Entry 9EA0 (electron microscopy, 2.00 A resolution); this record covers chains A and B of the 3 polymer chains in the assembly.

== Chain A (and B) ==
Protein: Spike glycoprotein
Source organism: Pipistrellus bat coronavirus HKU5
Notes: chain B of this document is another copy of the same molecule, construct and numbering; everything in this record applies to it too
Reference sequence: S4WWR5 (S4WWR5_BCHK5); residue numbers follow UniProt; this construct covers 22-1296
Amino-acid sequence (1365 residues; numbered -10 to 1354; the number before each row is that of its first residue; numbers below 1 keep their minus sign (Met-10 is residue -10)):
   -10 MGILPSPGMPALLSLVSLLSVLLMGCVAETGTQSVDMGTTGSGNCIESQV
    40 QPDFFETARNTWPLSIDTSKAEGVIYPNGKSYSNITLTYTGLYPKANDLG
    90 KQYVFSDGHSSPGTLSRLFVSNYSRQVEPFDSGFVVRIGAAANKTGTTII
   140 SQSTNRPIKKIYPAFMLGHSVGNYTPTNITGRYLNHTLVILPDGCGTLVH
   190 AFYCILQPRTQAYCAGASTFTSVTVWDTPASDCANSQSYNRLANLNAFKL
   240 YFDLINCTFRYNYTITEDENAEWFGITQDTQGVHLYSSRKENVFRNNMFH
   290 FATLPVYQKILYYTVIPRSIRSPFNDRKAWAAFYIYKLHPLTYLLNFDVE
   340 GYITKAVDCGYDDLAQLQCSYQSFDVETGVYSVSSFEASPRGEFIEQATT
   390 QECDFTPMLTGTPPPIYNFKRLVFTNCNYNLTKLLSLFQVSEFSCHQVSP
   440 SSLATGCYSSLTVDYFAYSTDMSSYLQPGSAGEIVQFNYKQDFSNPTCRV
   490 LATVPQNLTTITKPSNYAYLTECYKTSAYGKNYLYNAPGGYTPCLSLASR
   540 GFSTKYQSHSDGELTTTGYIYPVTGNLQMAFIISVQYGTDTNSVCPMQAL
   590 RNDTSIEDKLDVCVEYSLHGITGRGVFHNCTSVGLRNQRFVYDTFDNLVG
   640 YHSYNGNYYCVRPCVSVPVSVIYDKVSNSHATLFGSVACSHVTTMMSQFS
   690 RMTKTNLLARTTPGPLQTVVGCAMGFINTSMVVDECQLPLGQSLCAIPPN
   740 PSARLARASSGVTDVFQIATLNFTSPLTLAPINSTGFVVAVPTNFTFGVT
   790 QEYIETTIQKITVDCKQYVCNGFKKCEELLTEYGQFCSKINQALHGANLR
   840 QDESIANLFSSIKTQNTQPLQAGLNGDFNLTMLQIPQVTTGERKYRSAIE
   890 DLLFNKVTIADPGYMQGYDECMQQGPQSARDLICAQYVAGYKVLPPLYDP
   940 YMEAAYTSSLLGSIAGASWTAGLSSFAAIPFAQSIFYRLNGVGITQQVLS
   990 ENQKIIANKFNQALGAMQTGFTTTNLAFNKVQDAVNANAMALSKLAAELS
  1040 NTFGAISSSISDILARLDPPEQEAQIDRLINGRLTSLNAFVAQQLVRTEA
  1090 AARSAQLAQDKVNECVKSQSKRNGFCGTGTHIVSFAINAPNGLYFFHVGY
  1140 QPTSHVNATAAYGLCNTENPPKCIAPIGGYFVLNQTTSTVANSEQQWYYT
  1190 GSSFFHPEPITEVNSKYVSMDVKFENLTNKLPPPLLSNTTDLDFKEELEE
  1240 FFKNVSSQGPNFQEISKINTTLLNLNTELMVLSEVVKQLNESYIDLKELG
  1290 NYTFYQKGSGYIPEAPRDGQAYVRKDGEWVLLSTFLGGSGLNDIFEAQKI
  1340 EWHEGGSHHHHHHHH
Unresolved in the structure: -10 to 22, 622-623, 741-753, 1177-1181, 1228-1354
Sequence notes: initiating methionine (-10); expression tag (-9 to 21, 1297-1354); conflict Pro1058 (Thr in S4WWR5), Pro1059 (Val in S4WWR5)
Disulfides: Cys34-Cys203, Cys184-Cys222, Cys193-Cys246, Cys348-Cys358, Cys392-Cys416, Cys434-Cys487, Cys446-Cys584, Cys512-Cys533, Cys602-Cys653, Cys619-Cys649, Cys678-Cys711, Cys725-Cys734, Cys804-Cys826, Cys809-Cys815, Cys910-Cys923, Cys1104-Cys1115, Cys1154-Cys1162
Glycans and other covalent adducts: N-acetylglucosamine (NAG) linked to Asn73, Asn111, Asn162, Asn167, Asn174, Asn245, Asn419, Asn591, Asn717, Asn783, Asn868, Asn1146, Asn1173, Asn1215; glycan linked to Asn132, Asn251, Asn761
Bound ions: Zn2+ site 1: His273, His289, Thr292; Zn2+ site 2: His617, His680
Residues lining bound ligands:
  - linoleic acid (EIC), molecule 1: Phe394, Met397, Leu420, Leu423, Leu424, Phe427, Val429, Phe432, Pro439, Leu442, Leu450, Val452, Val489, Ala491, Phe570, Ile572
  - linoleic acid (EIC), molecule 2: Tyr464, Ser469, Ala470, Gly471
  - folic acid (FOL): Trp51, Leu53, Ala130, Lys133, Thr134, Gly135, Thr136, Ile138, Ile147, Ala318, Trp319, Ala320, Ala321

== Chain A / chain B interface ==
Residue-residue contacts (155; chain A residue first):
  Ser359(A) with Ser827(B); Asn830(B)
  Tyr360(A) with Asn830(B); Gln831(B)
  Gln361(A) with Gln824(B), hydrogen bond; Ser827(B)
  Val369(A) with His834(B), hydrogen bond (backbone-side chain)
  Tyr370(A) with His834(B)
  Ser371(A) with Thr801(B)
  Ser373(A) with Asp803(B), hydrogen bond
  Ser374(A) with Lys805(B), hydrogen bond (backbone-side chain)
  Phe375(A) with Lys805(B)
  Ala377(A) with Lys813(B)
  Arg410(A) with Thr269(B), hydrogen bond (side chain-backbone); Tyr296(B)
  Val412(A) with Gln270(B); Tyr296(B)
  Gln436(A) with Ile1045(B)
  Val437(A) with Arg1055(B); Leu1056(B)
  Ser438(A) with Arg1055(B), hydrogen bond (side chain-backbone); Asp1057(B), hydrogen bond
  Ser440(A) with Asp1057(B), hydrogen bond
  Ser441(A) with Ala1054(B); Arg1055(B), hydrogen bond (side chain-backbone)
  Thr451(A) with Gln270(B), hydrogen bond
  Ser463(A) with Val429(B), hydrogen bond (side chain-backbone); Ser430(B); Phe432(B)
  Tyr464(A) with Phe427(B); Val429(B), hydrogen bond (side chain-backbone)
  Gln466(A) with Phe432(B)
  Gly468(A) with Pro439(B); Ser440(B), hydrogen bond (backbone-backbone)
  Ser469(A) with Ser440(B)
  Ala470(A) with Pro439(B); Ser440(B)
  Tyr530(A) with Gln297(B)
  Leu534(A) with Gln297(B)
  Gln575(A) with Gln270(B)
  Tyr576(A) with Arg1055(B)
  Thr578(A) with Lys69(B)
  Asp579(A) with Gly68(B)
  Thr611(A) with Ser1050(B), hydrogen bond (backbone-side chain); Asp1051(B), hydrogen bond
  Gly612(A) with Ser1050(B)
  Arg613(A) with Gly811(B); Phe812(B)
  Val630(A) with Pro915(B), hydrophobic
  Tyr631(A) with Lys69(B)
  Asp632(A) with Asp920(B)
  Thr633(A) with Ile74(B); Asp920(B), hydrogen bond (backbone-side chain)
  Phe634(A) with Asp920(B); Leu921(B), hydrophobic; Ala1035(B), hydrophobic; Ser1039(B)
  Asn636(A) with Val927(B)
  Arg651(A) with Cys910(B); Met911(B)
  Pro652(A) with Tyr926(B)
  Val654(A) with Gln806(B)
  Ser655(A) with Tyr907(B), hydrogen bond; Tyr926(B)
  Val656(A) with Tyr907(B)
  Pro657(A) with Lys931(B)
  Ser675(A) with Gly902(B), hydrogen bond (side chain-backbone); Tyr903(B), hydrogen bond (side chain-backbone); Met904(B); Gln905(B); Gly906(B), hydrogen bond (backbone-backbone); Tyr907(B), hydrogen bond (backbone-backbone); Tyr926(B); Lys931(B)
  Val676(A) with Met904(B)
  Ala677(A) with Gln905(B); Asp908(B), hydrogen bond (backbone-side chain)
  His680(A) with Tyr907(B); Asp908(B), salt bridge; Met911(B)
  Met684(A) with Tyr907(B)
  Gln706(A) with Met904(B)
  Thr707(A) with Met904(B)
  Val708(A) with Tyr903(B); Met904(B)
  Val709(A) with Tyr903(B)
  Asp723(A) with Lys852(B), salt bridge
  Pro728(A) with Leu936(B), hydrophobic
  Leu729(A) with Pro934(B)
  Gly730(A) with Pro935(B)
  Gln731(A) with Pro935(B), hydrogen bond (backbone-backbone); Leu936(B)
  Ser732(A) with Leu936(B), hydrogen bond (backbone-backbone); Tyr937(B); Asp938(B), hydrogen bond
  Leu760(A) with Met941(B)
  Phe762(A) with Lys852(B); Tyr937(B); Met941(B), hydrophobic
  Thr763(A) with Lys852(B)
  Ser764(A) with Ile851(B)
  Pro765(A) with Ile851(B); Lys852(B); Gln854(B); Asn855(B)
  Leu766(A) with Thr856(B)
  Thr767(A) with Thr856(B)
  Leu768(A) with Thr856(B), hydrogen bond (backbone-backbone); Gln857(B); Pro858(B); Ala967(B), hydrophobic
  Pro770(A) with Gln857(B)
  Phe776(A) with Ala966(B), hydrophobic
  Val777(A) with Ala966(B); Ala967(B), hydrogen bond (backbone-backbone)
  Val778(A) with Phe965(B); Ala966(B), hydrophobic
  Ala779(A) with Ser964(B); Phe965(B), hydrogen bond (backbone-backbone)
  Pro781(A) with Ser963(B)
  Gly980(A) with Ala960(B)
  Val981(A) with Ala960(B); Gly961(B)
  Lys1033(A) with Lys828(B)
  Asn1040(A) with Glu821(B); Tyr822(B); Gly823(B)
  Thr1041(A) with Glu821(B), hydrogen bond
  Phe1042(A) with Glu821(B), hydrogen bond (backbone-backbone); Tyr822(B), hydrophobic
  Asp1057(A) with Gly468(B)
  Pro1059(A) with Pro467(B), hydrophobic; Phe482(B)
  Arg1067(A) with Asp1066(B), salt bridge
  Arg1092(A) with Arg1092(B)
  Asn1112(A) with Leu962(B); Asn1102(B), hydrogen bond (backbone-side chain)
  Thr1119(A) with Leu962(B), hydrogen bond (side chain-backbone); Ser963(B)
  His1144(A) with Ser963(B), hydrogen bond (side chain-backbone)
  Tyr1151(A) with Pro969(B); Tyr976(B)
  Pro1165(A) with Trp958(B)
  Gly1168(A) with Trp958(B), hydrogen bond (backbone-side chain)
  Tyr1169(A) with Ala956(B); Thr959(B); Ser964(B), hydrogen bond
  Ser1191(A) with Ser963(B); Ser964(B)
  Ser1192(A) with Ser963(B), hydrogen bond
  Tyr1206(A) with Glu1201(B); Val1202(B)
  Val1207(A) with Val1202(B), hydrophobic
  Asp1210(A) with Gln985(B)
  Lys1212(A) with Tyr976(B)
Other interface residues (no listed pair), chain A (117 interface residues in all): Thr75, Leu411, Asp460, Pro467, His617, Cys619, Val638, Cys649, Gly674, Gly710, Ala769, Gly1043, Arg1111, Gly1113, Gly1118, Tyr1139, Pro1141, Gly1167, Ser1208, Met1209
Other interface residues (no listed pair), chain B (100 interface residues in all): Leu424, Gln428, Glu431, Ser438, Asn810, Phe848, Thr853, Ala924, Ile968, Gln972, Ser1032, Ala1036

== Summary ==
117 residues of chain A face 100 of chain B across their interface, with 36 hydrogen bonds and 3 salt bridges.
Among the polar pairs are His680(A)-Asp908(B), Asp723(A)-Lys852(B) and Arg1067(A)-Asp1066(B). Ligands of chain
A: folic acid and linoleic acid.
Chain A and chain B are both Spike glycoprotein (Pipistrellus bat coronavirus HKU5); the structure, Structure
of the prefusion HKU5-19s Spike trimer (conformation 1), was determined by electron microscopy (same
publication as 9EH8, 9D32 and 9E0I).
